Entry 4IM2 (X-ray diffraction, 2.50 A resolution); this record covers chain A.

[Chain A]
Name: Serine/threonine-protein kinase TBK1
Organism: Homo sapiens
Notes: EC 2.7.11.1; fragment: residues 1 to 657
UniProtKB: Q9UHD2 (TBK1_HUMAN); residues 1-657 here = UniProt positions 1-657
Amino-acid sequence (663 residues; numbered -5 to 657; the number before each row is that of its first residue; numbers below 1 keep their minus sign (Gly-5 is residue -5)):
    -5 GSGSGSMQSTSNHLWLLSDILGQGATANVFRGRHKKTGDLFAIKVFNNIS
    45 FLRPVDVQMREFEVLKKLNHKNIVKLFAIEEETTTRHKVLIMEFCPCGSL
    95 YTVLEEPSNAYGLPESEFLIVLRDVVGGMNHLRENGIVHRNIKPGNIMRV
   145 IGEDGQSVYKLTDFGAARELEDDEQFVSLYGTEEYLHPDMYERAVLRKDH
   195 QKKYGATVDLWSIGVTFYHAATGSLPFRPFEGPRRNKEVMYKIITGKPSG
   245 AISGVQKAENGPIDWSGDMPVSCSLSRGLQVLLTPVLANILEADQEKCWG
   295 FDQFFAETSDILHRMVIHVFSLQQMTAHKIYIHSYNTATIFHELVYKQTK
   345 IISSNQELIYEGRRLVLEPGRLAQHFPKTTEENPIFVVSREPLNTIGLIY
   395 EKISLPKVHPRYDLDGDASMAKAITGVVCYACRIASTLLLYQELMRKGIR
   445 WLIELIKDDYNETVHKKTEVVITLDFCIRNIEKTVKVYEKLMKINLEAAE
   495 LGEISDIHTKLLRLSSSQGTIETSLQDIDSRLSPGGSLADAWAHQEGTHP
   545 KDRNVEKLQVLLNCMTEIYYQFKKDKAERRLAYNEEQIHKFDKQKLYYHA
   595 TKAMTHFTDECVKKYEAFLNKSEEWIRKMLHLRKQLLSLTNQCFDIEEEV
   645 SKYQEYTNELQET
Unresolved in the structure: -5 to -2, 43-46, 160-175, 188, 195-199, 480-485, 487-495
Sequence notes: expression tag (-5 to 0); engineered mutation Asn135 (Asp in Q9UHD2)
Small-molecule neighbours: BX7 (N-(3-{[5-iodo-4-({3-[(thiophen-2-ylcarbonyl)amino]propyl}amino)pyrimidin-2-yl]amino}phenyl)pyrrolidine-1-carboxamide): Leu15, Gly16, Gln17, Gly18, Ala21, Val23, Ala36, Lys38, Val68, Met86, Glu87, Phe88, Cys89, Pro90, Cys91, Gly92, Ser93, Tyr95, Thr96, Gly139, Met142, Thr156, Asp157
Swiss-Prot annotation at these positions:
  - binding site (ATP): Leu15 to Val23, Lys38
  - modified residue: Ser172 (Phosphoserine), Lys607 (N6-methyllysine)
  - cross-link (Glycyl lysine isopeptide (Lys-Gly)): Lys30 (interchain with G-Cter in ubiquitin), Lys401 (interchain with G-Cter in ubiquitin)
  - natural variant: Phe24 (F24S: Loss of IFNB induction), Arg47 (R47H: In FTDALS4), Asp50 (D50A: In IIAE8), Tyr105 (Y105C: In FTDALS4), Val152 (V152L: No effect on IFNB induction), Gly159 (G159A: In IIAE8), Ile207 (I207V: In IIAE8; uncertain significance), Tyr212 (Y212D: In AIARV), Asp296 (D296H: In a breast pleomorphic lobular carcinoma sample), Ile305 (I305T: In FTDALS4), Leu306 (L306I: In FTDALS4; uncertain significance), Arg308 (R308Q: In FTDALS4), 14 further natural variant entries in UniProt
  - mutagenesis: Lys30 (K30R: Decreases ubiquitination. Abolishes ubiquitination, phosphorylation and kinase activity; when associated with R-401), Asp33 (D33A: Decreases phosphorylation and kinase activity), Lys38 (K38A: Loss of kinase activity), Ser172 (S172A: Loss of kinase activity. No effect on dimerization. Loss of USP38-mediated degradation; S172E: Decreased kinase activity), Leu316 (L316E: Decreases kinase activity. No effect on phosphorylation), Tyr325 (Y325E: Abolishes phosphorylation and kinase activity), Glu355 (E355R: Decreases phosphorylation and kinase activity. Abolishes dimerization; when associated with A-357 or R-448), Arg357 (R357A: Decreases phosphorylation and kinase activity. Abolishes dimerization; when associated with R-355), Lys401 (K401R: Decreases ubiquitination. Abolishes ubiquitination, phosphorylation and kinase activity; when associated with R-30), Glu448 (E448R: Decreases phosphorylation and kinase activity. Abolishes dimerization; when associated with R-355), His459 (H459E: Abolishes dimerization and decreases kinase activity but no effect on phosphorylation; when associated with E-466 and E-470), Ile466 (I466E: Abolishes dimerization and decreases kinase activity but no effect on phosphorylation; when associated with E-459 and E-470), 10 further mutagenesis entries in UniProt
Reported in the primary citation:
  - binding site for BX7: Cys89, Gly92, Met142
  - post-translational modification sites: Ser172 (citing earlier work)
  - specificity-determining residues: Phe88, Thr156 (proposed by the authors, not directly observed)
  - mutagenesis - E355A, E355A/R357A, R357A: abolished signaling in response to phosphorylation of TBK1 on Ser172
  - mutagenesis - D33A, R547D, K589D: decreased signaling
  - mutagenesis - K251A: unchanged signaling
  - mutagenesis - E355A/R357A, R547D: decreased binding to dimers in vitro
  - mutagenesis - D33A, E355A: unchanged binding to dimer in vitro
  - mutagenesis - E355A/R357A, R547D: decreased binding to dimer formation in a cellular context
  - post-translational modification sites: Lys30, Lys401
  - mutagenesis - H459E/N474A: unchanged binding to ability to form dimers
  - mutagenesis - K30R, K401R: unchanged signaling in response to IFNB1 and RANTES mRNA levels
  - mutagenesis - K30R/K401R: abolished signaling in response to IFNB1 and RANTES mRNA levels
  - mutagenesis - K30R/K401R: abolished signaling in response to phosphorylation of Ser172
  - mutagenesis - R547D: abolished signaling
  - mutagenesis - D135N: abolished catalytic activity (proposed by the authors, not directly observed)
  - mutagenesis - K38M: abolished catalytic activity (citing earlier work)

[Overview]
Bound to chain A: compound BX7. Curated annotation (UniProt) lists 10 ATP-binding residues and 22 mutagenesis
sites. From the paper: a binding site for BX7 at Cys89, Gly92 and Met142; E355A, E355A/R357A and R357A abolish
signaling in response to phosphorylation of TBK1 on Ser172; 13 substitutions were tested in all.
Chain A is Serine/threonine-protein kinase TBK1 (Homo sapiens); the structure, Structure of Tank-Binding
Kinase 1, was determined by X-ray diffraction, deposited together with 4IM0 and 4IM3.
